7AO9 - chains D and E of the 5 polymer chains in the assembly; structure by electron microscopy, 6.10 A resolution (low resolution: residue-level contacts below are approximate; hydrogen-bond / salt-bridge calls are withheld).

[Chain D]
Protein: Metastasis-associated protein MTA1
From: Homo sapiens
Reference sequence: Q13330 (MTA1_HUMAN); residue numbers follow UniProt; this construct covers 1-715
Chain sequence (715 residues; row label = number of the first residue in the row):
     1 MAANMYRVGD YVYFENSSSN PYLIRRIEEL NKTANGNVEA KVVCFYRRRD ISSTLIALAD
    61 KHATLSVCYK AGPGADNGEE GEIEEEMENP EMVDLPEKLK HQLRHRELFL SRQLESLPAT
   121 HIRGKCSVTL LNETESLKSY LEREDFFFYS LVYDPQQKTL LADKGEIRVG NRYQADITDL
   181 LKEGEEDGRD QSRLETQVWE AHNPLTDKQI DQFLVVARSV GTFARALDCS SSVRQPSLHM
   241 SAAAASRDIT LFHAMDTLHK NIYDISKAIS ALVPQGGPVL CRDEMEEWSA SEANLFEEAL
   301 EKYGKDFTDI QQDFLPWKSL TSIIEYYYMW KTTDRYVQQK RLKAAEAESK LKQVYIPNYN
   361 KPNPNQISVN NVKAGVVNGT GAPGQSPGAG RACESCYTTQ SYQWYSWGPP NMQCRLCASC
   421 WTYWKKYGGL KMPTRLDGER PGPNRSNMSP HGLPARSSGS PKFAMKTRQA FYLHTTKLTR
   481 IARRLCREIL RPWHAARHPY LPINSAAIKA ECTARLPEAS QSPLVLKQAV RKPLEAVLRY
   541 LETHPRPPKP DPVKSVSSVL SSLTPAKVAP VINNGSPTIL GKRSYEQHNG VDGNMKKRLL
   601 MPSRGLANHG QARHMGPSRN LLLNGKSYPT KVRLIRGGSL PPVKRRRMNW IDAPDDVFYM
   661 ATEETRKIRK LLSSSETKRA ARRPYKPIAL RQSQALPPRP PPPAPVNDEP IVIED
Not modelled in the structure: 1-164, 229-236, 341-715
Small-molecule neighbours: inositol hexakisphosphate (IHP): Lys305, Tyr327, Tyr328, Lys331, Tyr336

[Chain E]
Protein: Histone deacetylase 1
From: Homo sapiens
Notes: EC 3.5.1.98
Reference sequence: Q13547 (HDAC1_HUMAN); numbering as in UniProt (aligned over 1-482)
Chain sequence (482 residues; each row starts with the number of its first residue):
     1 MAQTQGTRRK VCYYYDGDVG NYYYGQGHPM KPHRIRMTHN LLLNYGLYRK MEIYRPHKAN
    61 AEEMTKYHSD DYIKFLRSIR PDNMSEYSKQ MQRFNVGEDC PVFDGLFEFC QLSTGGSVAS
   121 AVKLNKQQTD IAVNWAGGLH HAKKSEASGF CYVNDIVLAI LELLKYHQRV LYIDIDIHHG
   181 DGVEEAFYTT DRVMTVSFHK YGEYFPGTGD LRDIGAGKGK YYAVNYPLRD GIDDESYEAI
   241 FKPVMSKVME MFQPSAVVLQ CGSDSLSGDR LGCFNLTIKG HAKCVEFVKS FNLPMLMLGG
   301 GGYTIRNVAR CWTYETAVAL DTEIPNELPY NDYFEYFGPD FKLHISPSNM TNQNTNEYLE
   361 KIKQRLFENL RMLPHAPGVQ MQAIPEDAIP EESGDEDEDD PDKRISICSS DKRIACEEEF
   421 SDSEEEGEGG RKNSSNFKKA KRVKTEDEKE KDPEEKKEVT EEEKTKEEKP EAKGVKEEVK
   481 LA
Not modelled in the structure: 1-7, 377-482
Ion coordination: K+ site 1: Asp174, Asp176, His178, Ser197, Phe198; Zn2+: Asp176, His178, Asp264; K+ site 2: Phe187, Thr190, Val193
Small-molecule neighbours: inositol hexakisphosphate (IHP): Tyr23, Gly27, His28, Lys31, Arg270, Ile305, Arg306

[Chain D / chain E interface]
Pairs across the interface (107):
  Gly165(D) - Pro206(E)
  Gly165(D) - Gly207(E)
  Gly165(D) - Thr208(E)
  Glu166(D) - Thr208(E)
  Ile167(D) - Glu184(E)
  Ile167(D) - Glu185(E)
  Ile167(D) - Tyr188(E)
  Ile167(D) - Thr208(E)
  Ile167(D) - Asp213(E)
  Arg168(D) - Glu185(E)
  Val169(D) - Tyr188(E)
  Asn171(D) - Lys144(E)
  Arg172(D) - Lys144(E)
  Tyr173(D) - Tyr67(E)
  Tyr173(D) - Glu185(E)
  Tyr173(D) - Ala186(E)
  Gln174(D) - Lys144(E)
  Gln174(D) - Glu185(E)
  Gln174(D) - Ala186(E)
  Gln174(D) - Tyr188(E)
  Gln174(D) - Thr189(E)
  Ala175(D) - Tyr67(E)
  Ala175(D) - Ala186(E)
  Asp176(D) - Leu161(E)
  Ile177(D) - Thr190(E)
  Thr178(D) - Leu161(E)
  Thr178(D) - Leu164(E)
  Thr178(D) - Lys165(E)
  Thr178(D) - Arg192(E)
  Leu180(D) - Leu164(E)
  Leu180(D) - Lys165(E)
  Leu180(D) - Gln168(E)
  Leu180(D) - Arg192(E)
  Leu181(D) - Lys165(E)
  Leu181(D) - Tyr166(E)
  Glu186(D) - Tyr166(E)
  Asp187(D) - Lys165(E)
  Asp187(D) - Tyr166(E)
  Arg189(D) - Glu63(E)
  Arg189(D) - Lys66(E)
  Arg189(D) - Val122(E)
  Arg189(D) - Glu162(E)
  Gln191(D) - Lys126(E)
  Gln191(D) - Gln128(E)
  Ser192(D) - His57(E)
  Arg193(D) - His57(E)
  Leu194(D) - Pro56(E)
  Leu194(D) - His57(E)
  Leu194(D) - Ala119(E)
  Glu195(D) - Tyr14(E)
  Glu195(D) - Tyr54(E)
  Glu195(D) - Arg55(E)
  Glu195(D) - His57(E)
  Glu195(D) - Ala119(E)
  Glu195(D) - Lys123(E)
  Thr196(D) - Arg55(E)
  Thr196(D) - His57(E)
  Gln197(D) - Glu52(E)
  Gln197(D) - Ile53(E)
  Gln197(D) - Tyr54(E)
  Val198(D) - Tyr48(E)
  Val198(D) - Ile53(E)
  Trp199(D) - Tyr48(E)
  Trp199(D) - Arg49(E)
  Trp199(D) - Met51(E)
  Trp199(D) - Glu52(E)
  Trp199(D) - Ile53(E)
  Glu200(D) - Glu52(E)
  Ala201(D) - Lys50(E)
  Ala201(D) - Met51(E)
  Ala201(D) - Glu52(E)
  His202(D) - Glu52(E)
  Asp207(D) - Arg49(E)
  Ile210(D) - Arg49(E)
  Asp211(D) - Arg49(E)
  Arg247(D) - Asp332(E)
  Asp248(D) - Asn40(E)
  Asp248(D) - Asn44(E)
  Asp248(D) - Asn331(E)
  Asp248(D) - Asp332(E)
  Leu251(D) - Leu43(E)
  Leu251(D) - Asn44(E)
  Phe252(D) - His39(E)
  Phe252(D) - Asn40(E)
  Phe252(D) - Leu43(E)
  Phe252(D) - Tyr48(E)
  Met255(D) - Tyr48(E)
  Asp256(D) - Tyr48(E)
  Lys305(D) - Tyr23(E)
  Lys305(D) - Gln26(E)
  Asp306(D) - Gln26(E)
  Phe307(D) - Tyr23(E)
  Leu320(D) - Asp104(E)
  Thr321(D) - Asn21(E)
  Ile324(D) - Asn21(E)
  Ile324(D) - Tyr23(E)
  Glu325(D) - Asn21(E)
  Glu325(D) - Arg36(E)
  Tyr328(D) - Lys31(E)
  Tyr328(D) - His33(E)
  Tyr328(D) - Tyr336(E)
  Met329(D) - Arg36(E)
  Met329(D) - Tyr333(E)
  Lys331(D) - Tyr336(E)
  Thr332(D) - Asp332(E)
  Thr332(D) - Glu335(E)
  Thr332(D) - Tyr336(E)
Also at the interface, not in a pair above, chain D (55 interface residues in all): Asp179, Ile249, Asp283, Tyr303, Gly304
Also at the interface, not in a pair above, chain E (60 interface residues in all): Lys10, Gly20, Val118, Ser145, Val157, His167, Asp181

[Overview]
Chain D and chain E form an interface of 55 and 60 residues respectively. Inositol hexakisphosphate is bound
between chain D and chain E. Asp174(E), Asp176(E), His178(E), Ser197(E) and Phe198(E) form the K+ site 1.
Asp176(E), His178(E) and Asp264(E) form the Zn2+ site.
Here chain D is Metastasis-associated protein MTA1 and chain E is Histone deacetylase 1, both from Homo
sapiens. Entry 7AO9 (Structure of the core MTA1/HDAC1/MBD2 NURD deacetylase complex) was determined by
electron microscopy, deposited together with 7AO8 and 7AOA.
